PDB entry 6CF3 | X-ray diffraction, 1.12 A resolution | chain A

[Chain A]
Molecule: 2-oxoglutarate-dependent ethylene/succinate-forming enzyme
Source organism: Pseudomonas savastanoi pv. phaseolicola
Notes: EC 1.13.12.19, 1.14.11.34
UniProtKB: P32021 (EFE_PSESH); numbering as in UniProt (aligned over 1-350)
Amino-acid sequence (352 residues; row label = number of the first residue in the row; numbers below 1 keep their minus sign (Ser-1 is residue -1)):
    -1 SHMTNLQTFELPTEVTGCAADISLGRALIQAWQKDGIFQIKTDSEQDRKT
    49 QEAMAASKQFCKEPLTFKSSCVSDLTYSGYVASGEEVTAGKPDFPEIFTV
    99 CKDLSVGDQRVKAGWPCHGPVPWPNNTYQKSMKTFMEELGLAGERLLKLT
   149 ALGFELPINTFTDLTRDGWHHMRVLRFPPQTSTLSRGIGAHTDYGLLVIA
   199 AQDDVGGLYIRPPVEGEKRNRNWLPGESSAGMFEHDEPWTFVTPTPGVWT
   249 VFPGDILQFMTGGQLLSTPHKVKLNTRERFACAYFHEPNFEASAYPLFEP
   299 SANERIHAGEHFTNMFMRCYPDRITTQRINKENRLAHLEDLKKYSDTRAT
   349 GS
Not modelled in the structure: -1 to 3, 336-350
Differences from the reference sequence: expression tag (-1 to 0); engineered mutation Ala306 (Tyr in P32021)
Metal / ion sites: Mn2+: His189, Asp191, His268 (together with 2-oxoglutaric acid)
Small-molecule neighbours: 2-oxoglutaric acid (AKG): Arg171, Leu173, Phe175, Ile186, His189, Asp191, Ala198, Leu206, His268, Val270, Arg277, Ala279, Ala281, Phe283
UniProt features mapped onto this chain:
  - binding site (Fe cation): His189, His268
Reported in the primary citation:
  - mutagenesis - Y306A: decreased catalytic activity on ethylene-forming (citing earlier work)
  - mutagenesis - Y306A: decreased catalytic activity on P5C-forming (citing earlier work)
  - mutagenesis - Y306A: decreased binding to l-Arg
  - conformationally variable residues (helix shift, loop rearrangement, side-chain flip): Ala80 to Glu94, Arg171, Pro177 to Arg184, Tyr192, Glu285, Ala306 to Tyr318, Arg321 to Glu330
  - binding site for 2-oxoglutaric acid: Arg171, Arg277
  - mutagenesis - D191E, E285A, E285Q: decreased catalytic activity (citing earlier work)
  - mutagenesis - E285A, E285Q: abolished catalytic activity (citing earlier work)

[In short]
Ligands of chain A: 2-oxoglutaric acid. The Mn2+ site is built by His189, Asp191 and His268. UniProt lists Fe
cation-binding residues His189 and His268. From the paper: a binding site for 2-oxoglutaric acid at Arg171 and
Arg277; D191E, E285A and E285Q reduce catalytic activity.
Chain A is 2-oxoglutarate-dependent ethylene/succinate-forming enzyme (Pseudomonas savastanoi pv.
phaseolicola); the structure, Ethylene forming enzyme Y306A variant in complex with manganese and
2-oxoglutarate, was determined by X-ray diffraction (same publication as 8UC2 and 6CBA).
